Entry 1FZ8 (X-ray diffraction, 2.10 A resolution); this record covers chains A and B of the 6 polymer chains in the assembly.

[Chain A (and B)]
Name: Methane monooxygenase component A, alpha chain
Source organism: Methylococcus capsulatus
Notes: EC 1.14.13.25; chain B of this document is another copy of the same molecule, construct and numbering; everything in this record applies to it too
UniProt: P22869 (MEMA_METCA); residue numbers follow UniProt; this construct covers 1-527
Amino-acid sequence (527 residues; row label = number of the first residue in the row):
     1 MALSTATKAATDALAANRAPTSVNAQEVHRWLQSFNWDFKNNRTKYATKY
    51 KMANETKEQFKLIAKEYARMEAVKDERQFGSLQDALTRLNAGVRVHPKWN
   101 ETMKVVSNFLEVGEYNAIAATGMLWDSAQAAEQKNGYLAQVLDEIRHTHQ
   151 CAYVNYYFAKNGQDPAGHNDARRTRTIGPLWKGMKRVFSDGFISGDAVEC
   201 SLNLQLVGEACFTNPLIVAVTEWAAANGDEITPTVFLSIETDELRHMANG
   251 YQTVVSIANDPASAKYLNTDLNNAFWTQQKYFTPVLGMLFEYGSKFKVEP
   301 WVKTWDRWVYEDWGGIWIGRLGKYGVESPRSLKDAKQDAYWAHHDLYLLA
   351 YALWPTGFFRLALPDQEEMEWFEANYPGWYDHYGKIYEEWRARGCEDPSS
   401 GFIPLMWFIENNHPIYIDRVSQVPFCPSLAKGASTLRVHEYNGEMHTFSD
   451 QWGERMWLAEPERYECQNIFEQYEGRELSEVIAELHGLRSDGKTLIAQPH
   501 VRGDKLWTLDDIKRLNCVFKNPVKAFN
Disordered / not traced: 1-16 (chain B: 1-17)
Metal / ion sites: Fe ion site 1: Glu114, Glu144, His147; Fe ion site 2: Glu144, Glu209, Glu243, His246; Ca2+: Asn527 (shared with Ser428(B) of chain B)
Small-molecule neighbours:
  - dibromomethane (2BM), molecule 1: Trp99, Thr102, Val106, Leu216, Val220, Leu286, Leu289, Phe290
  - dibromomethane (2BM), molecule 2: Glu101, Thr102, Val105, Met288, Leu289, Tyr292, Gly293, Tyr347, Phe359, Leu361
  - dibromomethane (2BM), molecule 3: Val106, Phe109, Leu110, Met184, Phe188, Leu216, Leu286, Leu289

[Interface between chain A and chain B]
Pairs across the interface (28):
  Glu76(A) with Glu76(B)
  Arg77(A) with Gly80(B); Asp84(B)
  Gly80(A) with Arg77(B); Ser81(B), hydrogen bond (backbone-side chain)
  Ser81(A) with Gly80(B), hydrogen bond (side chain-backbone); Ser81(B); Asp84(B), hydrogen bond; Ala85(B), hydrogen bond (side chain-backbone)
  Gln83(A) with Arg77(B), hydrogen bond (backbone-side chain)
  Asp84(A) with Arg77(B); Ser81(B), hydrogen bond; Thr234(B)
  Ala85(A) with Ser81(B), hydrogen bond (backbone-side chain); Leu86(B), hydrophobic
  Leu86(A) with Ala85(B), hydrophobic
  Arg88(A) with Glu230(B), salt bridge; Pro233(B); Thr234(B), hydrogen bond; Leu237(B)
  Leu89(A) with Leu89(B), hydrophobic; Glu230(B)
  Glu230(A) with Arg88(B), salt bridge; Leu89(B)
  Pro233(A) with Arg88(B)
  Thr234(A) with Asp84(B); Arg88(B), hydrogen bond
  Leu237(A) with Arg88(B)
Also at the interface, not in a pair above, chain B (15 interface residues in all): Gln78, Gln83

[In short]
14 residues of chain A and 15 residues of chain B are in contact; the contacts include 9 hydrogen bonds and 2
salt bridges. Polar contacts include Arg88(A)-Glu230(B), Gly80(A)-Ser81(B) and Ser81(A)-Asp84(B). Bound to
chain A: 3 copies of dibromomethane.
Chain A and chain B are both Methane monooxygenase component A, alpha chain (Methylococcus capsulatus); the
structure, Methane monooxygenase hydroxylase, form II cocrystallized with dibromomethane, was determined by
X-ray diffraction (same publication as 1FZ9, 1FZH and 1FZI).
